Entry 6JQN (electron microscopy, 3.10 A resolution); this record covers chains C and F of the 6 polymer chains in the assembly.

[Chain C (and F)]
Molecule: Bifunctional protein PaaZ
Source organism: Escherichia coli K-12
Notes: EC 3.3.2.12; chain F of this document is another copy of the same molecule, construct and numbering; everything in this record applies to it too
UniProtKB: P77455 (PAAZ_ECOLI); residue numbers follow UniProt; this construct covers 2-681
Amino-acid sequence (688 residues; row label = number of the first residue in the row; numbers below 1 keep their minus sign (Met-6 is residue -6)):
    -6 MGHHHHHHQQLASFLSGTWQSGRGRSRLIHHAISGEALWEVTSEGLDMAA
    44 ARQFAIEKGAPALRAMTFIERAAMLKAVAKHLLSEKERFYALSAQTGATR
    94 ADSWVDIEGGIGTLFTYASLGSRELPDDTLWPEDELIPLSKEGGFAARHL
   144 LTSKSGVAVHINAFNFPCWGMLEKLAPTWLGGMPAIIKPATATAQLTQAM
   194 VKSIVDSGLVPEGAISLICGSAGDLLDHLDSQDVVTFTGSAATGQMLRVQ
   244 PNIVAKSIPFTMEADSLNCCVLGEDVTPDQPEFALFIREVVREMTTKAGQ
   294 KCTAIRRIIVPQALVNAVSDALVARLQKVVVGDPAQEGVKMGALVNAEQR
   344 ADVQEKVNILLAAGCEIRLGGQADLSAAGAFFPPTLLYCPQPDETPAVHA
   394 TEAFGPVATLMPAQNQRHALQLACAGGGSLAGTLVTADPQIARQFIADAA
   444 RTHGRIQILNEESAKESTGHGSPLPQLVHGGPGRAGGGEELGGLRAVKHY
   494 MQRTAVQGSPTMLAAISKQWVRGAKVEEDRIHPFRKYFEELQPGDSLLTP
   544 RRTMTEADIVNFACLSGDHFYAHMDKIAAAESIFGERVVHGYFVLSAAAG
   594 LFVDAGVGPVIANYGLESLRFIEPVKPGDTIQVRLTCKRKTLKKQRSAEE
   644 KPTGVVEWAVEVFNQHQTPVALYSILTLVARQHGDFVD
Unresolved in the structure: -6 to 1, 680-681
Differences from the reference sequence: initiating methionine (-6); expression tag (-5 to 1)
Small-molecule neighbours:
  - octanoyl-coenzyme A (CO8), molecule 1: Arg116, Phe527, Ala592, Phe595, Val596, Val603, Ile604, Ala605, Asn606, Tyr607, Lys636, Ile668, Thr670, Leu671
  - octanoyl-coenzyme A (CO8), molecule 2: Asp561, Phe563, His566, Ile576, Phe577, Val581, Val582, His583, Gly584, Tyr585, Arg613, Phe614, Ile615, Glu616, Pro617, Leu665
  - NADP (NAP; NADP nicotinamide-adenine-dinucleotide phosphate): Arg20, Ile154, Asn155, Ala156, Phe157, Asn158, Lys181, Pro182, Ala183, Thr184, Ala185, Phe230, Thr231, Gly232, Ser233, Thr236, Leu240, Glu256, Ala257, Asp258, Ser259, Cys295, Gln342, Glu395, Phe397, Leu423, His472, Ala478
Reported in the primary citation:
  - binding site for NADP: Ala257, Cys295, His472
  - binding site for octanoyl-coenzyme A: His566, Phe577, Tyr607, Arg613, Pro617, Lys636
  - catalytic residues: Glu256, Cys295, Asp561, His566 (citing earlier work)
  - mutagenesis - K69A, R613A, K636A: decreased growth
  - mutagenesis - C295A: abolished growth in response to PA as the sole carbon source
  - mutagenesis - K69A: unchanged stability

[How chain C and chain F interact]
Pairs across the interface (7):
  Arg523(C) - Ile524(F)
  Ile524(C) - Arg523(F)
  Ile524(C) - Ile524(F)  hydrophobic
  Pro543(C) - Ala598(F)  hydrophobic
  Pro543(C) - Gly599(F)
  Ala598(C) - Pro543(F)  hydrophobic
  Gly599(C) - Pro543(F)

[Overview]
Chain C and chain F each contribute 5 residues to their interface. Bound to chain C: NADP and
octanoyl-coenzyme A. From the paper: catalytic residues Glu256(C), Cys295(C) and Asp561(C) among others; K69A,
R613A and K636A of chain C reduce growth.
Both chains are Bifunctional protein PaaZ (Escherichia coli K-12). Entry 6JQN (Structure of PaaZ, a
bifunctional enzyme in complex with NADP+ and OCoA) was determined by electron microscopy (same publication as
6JQL, 6JQM and 6JQO).
